9JKG - chains B and E of the 6 polymer chains in the assembly; structure by electron microscopy, 3.50 A resolution.

[Chain B]
Name: Envelope glycoprotein gp160
Source organism: Simian-Human immunodeficiency virus
UniProt: G1JZH9 (G1JZH9_9PLVG); residues 21-714 here correspond to UniProt positions 19-712 (UniProt number = residue number - 2)
Sequence (722 residues; each row starts with the number of its first residue):
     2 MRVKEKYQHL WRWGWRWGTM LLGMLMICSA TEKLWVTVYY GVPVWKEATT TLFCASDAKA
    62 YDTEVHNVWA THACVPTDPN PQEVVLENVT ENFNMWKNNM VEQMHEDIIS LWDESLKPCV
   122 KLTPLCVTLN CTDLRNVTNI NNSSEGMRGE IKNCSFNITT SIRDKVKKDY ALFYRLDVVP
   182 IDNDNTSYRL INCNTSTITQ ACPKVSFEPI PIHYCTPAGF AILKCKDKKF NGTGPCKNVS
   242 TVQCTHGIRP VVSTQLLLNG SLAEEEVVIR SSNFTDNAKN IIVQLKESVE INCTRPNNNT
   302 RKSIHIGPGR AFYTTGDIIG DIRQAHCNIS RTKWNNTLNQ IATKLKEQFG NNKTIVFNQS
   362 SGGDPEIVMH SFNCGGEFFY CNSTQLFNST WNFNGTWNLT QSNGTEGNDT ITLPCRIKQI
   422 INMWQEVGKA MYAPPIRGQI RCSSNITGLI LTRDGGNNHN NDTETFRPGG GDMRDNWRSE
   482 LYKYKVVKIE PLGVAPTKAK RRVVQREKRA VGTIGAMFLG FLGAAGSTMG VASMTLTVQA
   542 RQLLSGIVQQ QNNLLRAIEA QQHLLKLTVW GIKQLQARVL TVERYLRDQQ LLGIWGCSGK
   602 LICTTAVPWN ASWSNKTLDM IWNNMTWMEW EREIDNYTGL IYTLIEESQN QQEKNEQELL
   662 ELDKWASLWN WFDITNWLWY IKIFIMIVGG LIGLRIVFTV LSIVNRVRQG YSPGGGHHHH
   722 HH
Disordered / not traced: 2-519, 690-723
Disulfide bonds: Cys598-Cys604
Covalently attached groups: N-acetylglucosamine (NAG) linked to Asn611, Asn616, Asn625, Asn637
Construct notes: initiating methionine (2); expression tag (3-20, 715-723); conflict Thr32 (Val30 in G1JZH9), Lys34 (Asn32 in G1JZH9), Glu115 (Gln113 in G1JZH9), Val532 (Ala530 in G1JZH9), Met535 (Ile533 in G1JZH9), Gln543 (Leu541 in G1JZH9), Lys567 (Gln565 in G1JZH9), Thr582 (Ala580 in G1JZH9)

[Chain E]
Name: Envelope glycoprotein gp160
Source organism: Simian-Human immunodeficiency virus
UniProt: G1JZH9 (G1JZH9_9PLVG); the construct lacks a stretch of the UniProt sequence and is renumbered around it, so the offset changes along the chain: 20-146 = UniProt 19-145; 150-309 = UniProt 146-305; 312-321 = UniProt 306-315; 322-395 = UniProt 317-390; 2 more segments
Sequence (722 residues; each row starts with the number of its first residue; note: 5 numbers in that range are skipped by the numbering (no residue carries them; nothing is unmodelled there)):
     1 MRVKEKYQHL WRWGWRWGTM LLGMLMICSA TEKLWVTVYY GVPVWKEATT TLFCASDAKA
    61 YDTEVHNVWA THACVPTDPN PQEVVLENVT ENFNMWKNNM VEQMHEDIIS LWDESLKPCV
   121 KLTPLCVTLN CTDLRNVTNI NNSSEG
   150 MRGEIKNCSF NITTSIRDKV KKDYALFYRL DVVPIDNDNT SYRLINCNTS TITQACPKVS
   210 FEPIPIHYCT PAGFAILKCK DKKFNGTGPC KNVSTVQCTH GIRPVVSTQL LLNGSLAEEE
   270 VVIRSSNFTD NAKNIIVQLK ESVEINCTRP NNNTRKSIHI
   312 GPGRAFYTTG
  321A D
   322 IIGDIRQAHC NISRTKWNNT LNQIATKLKE QFGNNKTIVF NQSSGGDPEI VMHSFNCGGE
   382 FFYCNSTQLF NSTW
  395A N
   396 FNGTWNLTQS NGTEGNDTIT LPCRIKQIIN MWQEVGKAMY APPIRGQIRC SSNITGLILT
   456 RDGGNNHNN
  464A D
   465 TETFRPGGGD MRDNWRSELY KYKVVKIEPL GVAPTKAKRR VVQREKRAVG TIGAMFLGFL
   525 GAAGSTMGVA SMTLTVQARQ LLSGIVQQQN NLLRAIEAQQ HLLKLTVWGI KQLQARVLTV
   585 ERYLRDQQLL GIWGCSGKLI CTTAVPWNAS WSNKTLDMIW NNMTWMEWER EIDNYTGLIY
   645 TLIEESQNQQ EKNEQELLEL DKWASLWNWF DITNWLWYIK IFIMIVGGLI GLRIVFTVLS
   705 IVNRVRQGYS PGGGHHHHHH
Disordered / not traced: 1-32, 507-724
Disulfide bonds: Cys54-Cys74, Cys119-Cys205, Cys126-Cys196, Cys131-Cys157, Cys218-Cys247, Cys228-Cys239, Cys296-Cys331, Cys378-Cys445, Cys385-Cys418
Covalently attached groups: N-acetylglucosamine (NAG) linked to Asn88, Asn130, Asn156, Asn160, Asn188, Asn197, Asn234, Asn241, Asn276, Asn295, Asn301, Asn332, Asn356, Asn362, Asn386, Asn392, Asn401, Asn448; glycan linked to Asn262, Asn339
Construct notes: initiating methionine (1); expression tag (2-19, 716-724); conflict Thr31 (Val30 in G1JZH9), Lys33 (Asn32 in G1JZH9), Glu114 (Gln113 in G1JZH9), Val533 (Ala530 in G1JZH9), Met536 (Ile533 in G1JZH9), Gln544 (Leu541 in G1JZH9), Lys568 (Gln565 in G1JZH9), Thr583 (Ala580 in G1JZH9)
Small-molecule neighbours: 83G (1-[(2R)-4-(benzenecarbonyl)-2-methylpiperazin-1-yl]-2-(4-methoxy-1H-pyrrolo[2,3-b]pyridin-3-yl)ethane-1,2-dione): Ile108, Ile109, Trp112, Asp113, Leu116, Val255, Glu370, Ser375, Phe376, Asn377, Phe382, Ile424, Asn425, Met426, Trp427, Lys432, Ala433, Met434, Met475
Reported in the primary citation:
  - post-translational modification sites: Asn130, Asn156, Asn160, Asn188

[Interface between chain B and chain E]
Pairs across the interface - 8 pairs, chain B then chain E:
  Glu659(B) - Tyr39(E)  hydrogen bond
  Glu659(B) - Ala501(E)
  Glu662(B) - Ala501(E)
  Leu663(B) - Lys500(E)
  Asn671(B) - Val506(E)
  Ile675(B) - Val505(E)  hydrophobic
  Ile675(B) - Val506(E)  hydrophobic
  Trp678(B) - Val505(E)  hydrophobic
Also at the interface, not in a pair above, chain B (7 interface residues in all): Asp674
Also at the interface, not in a pair above, chain E (6 interface residues in all): Lys502

[In short]
7 residues of chain B and 6 residues of chain E are in contact, with 1 hydrogen bond. Its one hydrogen-bonded
contact is Glu659(B)-Tyr39(E). Bound to chain E: compound 83G. N-acetylglucosamine is covalently linked to
Asn611(B), Asn616(B), Asn625(B) and Asn637(B). From the paper: modification sites Asn130(E), Asn156(E) and
Asn160(E) among others.
Both chains are Envelope glycoprotein gp160 (Simian-Human immunodeficiency virus). Entry 9JKG (Asymmetric
structure of cleaved HIV-1 Tri FPPR envelope glycoprotein trimer in amphipol-lipid nanodiscs (Tri FPPR.2)) was
determined by electron microscopy, deposited together with 9JKF.
